4AY5 - chains A and I; structure by X-ray diffraction, 3.15 A resolution.

# Chain A
Name: Udp-N-acetylglucosamine--peptide N-acetylglucosaminyl transferase 110 kDa subunit
From: Homo sapiens
Notes: EC 2.4.1.255; fragment: tpr (truncated) and catalytic domain, residues 313-1031
UniProtKB: O15294 (OGT1_HUMAN); numbering as in UniProt (aligned over 313-1031)
Sequence (723 residues; each row starts with the number of its first residue):
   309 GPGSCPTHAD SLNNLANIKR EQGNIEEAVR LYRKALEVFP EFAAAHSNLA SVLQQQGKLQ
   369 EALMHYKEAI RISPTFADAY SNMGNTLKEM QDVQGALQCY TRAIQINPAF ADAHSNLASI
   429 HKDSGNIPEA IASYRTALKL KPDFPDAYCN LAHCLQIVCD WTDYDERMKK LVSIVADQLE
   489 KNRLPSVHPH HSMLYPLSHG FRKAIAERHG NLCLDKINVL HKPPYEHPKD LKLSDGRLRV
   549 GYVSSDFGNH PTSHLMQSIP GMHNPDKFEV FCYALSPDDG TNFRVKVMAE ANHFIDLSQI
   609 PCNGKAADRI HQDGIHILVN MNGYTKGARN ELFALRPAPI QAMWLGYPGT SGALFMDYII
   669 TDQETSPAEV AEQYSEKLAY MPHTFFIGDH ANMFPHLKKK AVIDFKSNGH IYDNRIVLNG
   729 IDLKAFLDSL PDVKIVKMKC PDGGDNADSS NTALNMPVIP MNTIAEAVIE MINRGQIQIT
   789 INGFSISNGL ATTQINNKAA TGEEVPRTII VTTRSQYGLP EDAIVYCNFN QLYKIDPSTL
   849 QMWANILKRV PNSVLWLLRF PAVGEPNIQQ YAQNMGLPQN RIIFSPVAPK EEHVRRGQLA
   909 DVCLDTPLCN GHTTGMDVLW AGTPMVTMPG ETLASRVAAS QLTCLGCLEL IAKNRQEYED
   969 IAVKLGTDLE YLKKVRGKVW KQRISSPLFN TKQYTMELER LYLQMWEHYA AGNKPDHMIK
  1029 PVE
Unresolved in the structure: 309-311, 715-718, 747-761, 1029-1031
Construct notes: expression tag (309-312)
Small-molecule neighbours:
  - N-acetylglucosamine (NAG; 2-acetamido-2-deoxy-beta-D-glucopyranose): His498, His558, Pro559, Thr560, Leu563, Leu653, Gly654, Pro656, Phe694, Tyr841, Lys842, Cys917, His920, Thr921
  - UDP (uridine-5'-diphosphate): Pro559, His562, Phe837, Asn838, Gln839, Lys842, Leu866, Phe868, Val895, Ala896, Pro897, Lys898, His901, Arg904, Gly919, His920, Thr921, Thr922, Asp925
UniProt features mapped onto this chain:
  - binding site (UDP): Gln849
From the paper describing this entry:
  - binding site for N-acetylglucosamine: Thr560, Leu653, Gly654, Cys917, His920
  - mutagenesis - H498F, D554N: unchanged catalytic activity
  - contacts within the chain: Asp554-His558 (pi stacking), His558-Pro559
  - mutagenesis - H558F, K842M: abolished catalytic activity
  - binding site for UDP: Lys842, His920, Thr921, Thr922
  - mutagenesis - K842M: abolished binding to UDP
  - mutagenesis - K842M: unchanged binding to substrate

# Chain I
Name: Gtab1tide
Sequence (11 residues; each row starts with the number of its first residue):
     1 PVSVPYSSAQ S
Glycans and other covalent adducts: N-acetylglucosamine (NAG) linked to Ser7
Small-molecule neighbours: UDP (uridine-5'-diphosphate): Val4, Pro5, Tyr6

# Chain A / chain I interface
Contacting residue pairs (22):
  Lys396(A) - Ser11(I)
  Asp431(A) - Ser11(I)
  His496(A) - Gln10(I)
  His499(A) - Ala9(I)
  Asn557(A) - Pro5(I)
  His558(A) - Pro5(I)
  His558(A) - Tyr6(I)
  Pro559(A) - Pro5(I)
  Tyr632(A) - Ala9(I)
  Tyr632(A) - Gln10(I)
  Thr633(A) - Ser8(I)
  Thr633(A) - Ala9(I)
  Thr633(A) - Gln10(I)
  Lys634(A) - Ser8(I)  hydrogen bond (backbone-backbone)
  Lys634(A) - Ala9(I)  hydrogen bond (backbone-backbone)
  Lys634(A) - Gln10(I)
  Ala636(A) - Gln10(I)
  Gln839(A) - Tyr6(I)
  Val895(A) - Pro1(I)
  Val895(A) - Val4(I)  hydrophobic
  Ala896(A) - Val4(I)
  Pro897(A) - Val2(I)
Also at the interface, not in a pair above, chain A (19 interface residues in all): His498, Gly654, Phe868, Pro894
Also at the interface, not in a pair above, chain I (10 interface residues in all): Ser7

# Summary
The interface between chain A and chain I involves 19 residues on one side and 10 on the other, with 2
hydrogen bonds. The backbones hydrogen-bond at Lys634(A)-Ser8(I) and Lys634(A)-Ala9(I). From the paper: a
binding site for N-acetylglucosamine at Thr560(A), Leu653(A) and Gly654(A) among others; H558F and K842M of
chain A abolish catalytic activity; 4 substitutions were tested in all.
Here chain A is Udp-N-acetylglucosamine--peptide N-acetylglucosaminyl transferase 110 kDa subunit (Homo
sapiens) and chain I is Gtab1tide. Entry 4AY5 (Human O-GlcNAc transferase (OGT) in complex with UDP and
glycopeptide) was determined by X-ray diffraction together with 4AY6 from the same study.
